PDB entry 8DOK | electron microscopy, 3.20 A resolution | chains F and J of the 18 polymer chains in the assembly

# Chain F (and J)
Name: CRF-1_AE T/F100 HIV-1 gp41
Source organism: Human immunodeficiency virus 1
Notes: chain J of this document is another copy of the same molecule, construct and numbering; everything in this record applies to it too
UniProtKB: A0A6C0ZY47 (A0A6C0ZY47_9HIV1); residues 512-664 here correspond to UniProt positions 513-665 (UniProt number = residue number + 1)
Sequence (155 residues; numbered 512 to 666; the number before each row is that of its first residue):
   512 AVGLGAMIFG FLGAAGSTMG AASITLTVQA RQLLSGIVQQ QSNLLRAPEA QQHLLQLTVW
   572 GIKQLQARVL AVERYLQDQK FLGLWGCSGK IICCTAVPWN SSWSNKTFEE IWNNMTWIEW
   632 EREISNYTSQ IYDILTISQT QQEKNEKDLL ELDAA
Disordered / not traced: 512-520, 543-567, 663-666 (chain J: 512-521, 547-567, 663-666)
Disulfides: C598-C604
Covalently attached groups: N-acetylglucosamine (NAG) linked to N611, N616, N625; glycan linked to N637
Construct notes: conflict P559 (Ile560 in A0A6C0ZY47), C605 (Thr606 in A0A6C0ZY47); expression tag (665-666)

# How chain F and chain J interact
Contacting residue pairs (34; chain F residue first):
  L568(F) - L568(J)  hydrophobic
  L576(F) - L576(J)  hydrophobic
  Q577(F) - Q575(J)
  Q577(F) - L576(J)
  Q577(F) - R579(J)  hydrogen bond
  V580(F) - R579(J)
  L581(F) - R579(J)
  V583(F) - V583(J)  hydrophobic
  E584(F) - R579(J)  salt bridge
  E584(F) - V583(J)
  L587(F) - V583(J)  hydrophobic
  L587(F) - L587(J)  hydrophobic
  Q588(F) - S546(J)  hydrogen bond
  F592(F) - Q543(J)
  F592(F) - L544(J)
  F592(F) - L545(J)
  F592(F) - S546(J)
  G594(F) - G600(J)
  L595(F) - A541(J)
  L595(F) - Q543(J)
  W596(F) - Q543(J)
  S640(F) - L544(J)
  Y643(F) - Q543(J)
  Y643(F) - L544(J)  hydrophobic
  D644(F) - Q543(J)
  D644(F) - L544(J)
  T647(F) - Q543(J)  hydrogen bond
  T651(F) - T538(J)
  E654(F) - K601(J)
  E654(F) - I602(J)
  K655(F) - S534(J)
  K655(F) - T538(J)
  K655(F) - I603(J)
  K658(F) - C605(J)
Interface residues without a listed pair, chain F (25 interface residues in all): I573, K591, S599, L661
Interface residues without a listed pair, chain J (22 interface residues in all): I535, R542, V580, Y586

# Summary
25 residues of chain F face 22 of chain J across their interface, with 3 hydrogen bonds and 1 salt bridge.
Polar pairs include E584(F)-R579(J), Q577(F)-R579(J) and Q588(F)-S546(J). N-acetylglucosamine is covalently
linked to N611(F), N616(F) and N625(F).
Both chains are CRF-1_AE T/F100 HIV-1 gp41 (Human immunodeficiency virus 1). Entry 8DOK (Cryo-EM structure of
T/F100 SOSIP.664 HIV-1 Env trimer in complex with 8ANC195 and 10-1074) was determined by electron microscopy,
deposited together with 8G6U and 8CZZ.
